Entry 3H8A (X-ray diffraction, 1.90 A resolution); this record covers chains B and E of the 3 polymer chains in the assembly.

[Chain B]
Molecule: Enolase
From: Escherichia coli
Notes: EC 4.2.1.11
UniProtKB: P0A6P9 (ENO_ECOLI); residues 0-431 here correspond to UniProt positions 1-432 (UniProt number = residue number + 1)
Chain sequence (432 residues; numbered 0 to 431; the number before each row is that of its first residue; numbering starts at 0):
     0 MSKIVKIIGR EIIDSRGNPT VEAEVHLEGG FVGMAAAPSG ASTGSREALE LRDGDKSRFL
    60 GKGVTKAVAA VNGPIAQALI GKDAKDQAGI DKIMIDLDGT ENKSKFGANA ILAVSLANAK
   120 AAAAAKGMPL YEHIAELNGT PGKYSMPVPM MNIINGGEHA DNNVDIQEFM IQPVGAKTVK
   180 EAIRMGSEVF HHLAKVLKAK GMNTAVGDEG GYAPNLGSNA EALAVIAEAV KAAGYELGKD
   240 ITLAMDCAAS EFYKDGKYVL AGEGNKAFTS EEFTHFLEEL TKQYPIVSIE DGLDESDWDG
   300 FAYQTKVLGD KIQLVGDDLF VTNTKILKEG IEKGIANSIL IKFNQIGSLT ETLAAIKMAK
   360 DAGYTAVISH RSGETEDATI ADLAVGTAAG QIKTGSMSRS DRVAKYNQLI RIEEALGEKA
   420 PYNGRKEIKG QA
Disordered / not traced: 0, 431
Curated features (UniProtKB/Swiss-Prot):
  - region: V4 to M33 (Interaction with RNase E)
  - active site: E208 (Proton donor), K341 (Proton acceptor)
  - binding site ((2R)-2-phosphoglycerate): A40, H158, Q166, E167, E208, K341, R370, S371, K392
  - binding site (phosphoenolpyruvate): A40, Q166, K341, R370, S371
  - binding site (Mg(2+)): S41, D245, E289, D316
  - site (Interaction with RNase E): K119, E375, Q407
  - modified residue: K256 (N6-acetyllysine), K341 (N6-(2-hydroxyisobutyryl)lysine)

[Chain E]
Molecule: RNase E
Chain sequence (28 residues; each row starts with the number of its first residue):
     1 QSPMPLTVAA ASPELASGKV WIRYPIVR

[Interface between chain B and chain E]
Pairs across the interface - 26 pairs, chain B then chain E:
  V4(B) - V27(E)  hydrophobic
  K5(B) - R23(E)
  E23(B) - V20(E)
  E23(B) - R23(E)  salt bridge
  H25(B) - W21(E)
  H25(B) - R23(E)
  E27(B) - V27(E)
  G28(B) - P3(E)
  G28(B) - I26(E)
  G28(B) - V27(E)  hydrogen bond (backbone-backbone)
  G29(B) - I22(E)
  G29(B) - I26(E)
  F30(B) - P3(E)
  F30(B) - M4(E)  hydrophobic
  V31(B) - M4(E)  hydrogen bond (backbone-side chain)
  V31(B) - V20(E)  hydrophobic
  M33(B) - E14(E)
  M33(B) - K19(E)
  M33(B) - V20(E)  hydrophobic
  K119(B) - E14(E)  salt bridge
  A123(B) - M4(E)  hydrophobic
  P128(B) - A11(E)  hydrophobic
  E375(B) - K19(E)
  Q407(B) - A10(E)  hydrogen bond (side chain-backbone)
  Q407(B) - P13(E)
  R410(B) - A10(E)
Other interface residues (no listed pair), chain B (19 interface residues in all): M127, L129, D376
Other interface residues (no listed pair), chain E (15 interface residues in all): L15, R28

[Overview]
Chain B and chain E form an interface of 19 and 15 residues respectively; the contacts include 3 hydrogen
bonds and 2 salt bridges. Polar contacts include E23(B)-R23(E), K119(B)-E14(E) and V31(B)-M4(E).
Here chain B is Enolase (Escherichia coli) and chain E is RNase E. Entry 3H8A (Crystal structure of E. coli
enolase bound to its cognate RNase E recognition domain) was determined by X-ray diffraction.
